Entry 2RAO (X-ray diffraction, 2.00 A resolution); this record covers chains A and C of the 4 polymer chains in the assembly.

== Chain A (and C) ==
Molecule: Hemoglobin subunit alpha-1/2
Source organism: Oryctolagus cuniculus
Notes: chain C of this document is another copy of the same molecule, construct and numbering; everything in this record applies to it too
UniProt: P01948 (HBA_RABIT); residues 1-141 here correspond to UniProt positions 2-142 (UniProt number = residue number + 1)
Amino-acid sequence (141 residues; row label = number of the first residue in the row):
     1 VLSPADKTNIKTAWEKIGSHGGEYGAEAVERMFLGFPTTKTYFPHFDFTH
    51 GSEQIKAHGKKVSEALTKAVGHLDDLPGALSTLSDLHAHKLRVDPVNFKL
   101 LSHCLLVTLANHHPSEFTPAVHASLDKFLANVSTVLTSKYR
UniProt features mapped onto this chain:
  - binding site (O2): His58
  - binding site (heme b): His87
  - modified residue: Ser3 (Phosphoserine), Lys7 (N6-succinyllysine), Thr8 (Phosphothreonine), Lys11 (N6-succinyllysine), Lys16 (N6-acetyllysine), Tyr24 (Phosphotyrosine), Lys40 (N6-succinyllysine), Ser102 (Phosphoserine), Thr108 (Phosphothreonine), Ser124 (Phosphoserine), Thr134 (Phosphothreonine), Thr137 (Phosphothreonine), Ser138 (Phosphoserine)
Ion coordination: heme Fe: His87 (together with oxygen molecule)
Small-molecule neighbours: heme / oxygen molecule: Met32, Thr39, Tyr42, Phe43, His45, Phe46, His58, Lys61, Val62, Ala65, Leu66, Leu83, Leu86, His87, Leu91, Val93, Asn97, Phe98, Leu101, Val132, Leu136

== Interface between chain A and chain C ==
Pairs across the interface (14; chain A residue first):
  Val1(A) - Val135(C)  hydrophobic
  Val1(A) - Ser138(C)
  Val1(A) - Lys139(C)
  Val1(A) - Tyr140(C)
  Ser3(A) - Tyr140(C)
  Pro4(A) - Tyr140(C)
  Lys127(A) - Lys139(C)  hydrogen bond (side chain-backbone)
  Ser138(A) - Val1(C)
  Lys139(A) - Val1(C)
  Lys139(A) - Lys127(C)  hydrogen bond (backbone-side chain)
  Tyr140(A) - Val1(C)  hydrophobic
  Tyr140(A) - Leu2(C)
  Tyr140(A) - Ser3(C)
  Tyr140(A) - Pro4(C)
Other interface residues (no listed pair), chain A (13 interface residues in all): Leu2, Asp6, Pro77, Thr134, Val135, Arg141
Other interface residues (no listed pair), chain C (13 interface residues in all): Asp6, Pro77, Thr134, Arg141

== Overview ==
Chain A and chain C each contribute 13 residues to their interface, with 2 hydrogen bonds. Its one
hydrogen-bonded contact is Lys127(A)-Lys139(C). Chain A binds heme / oxygen molecule. UniProt lists O2-binding
residue His58(A) and heme b-binding residue His87(A) on chain A.
Both chains are Hemoglobin subunit alpha-1/2 (Oryctolagus cuniculus). Entry 2RAO (X ray crystal structure of
rabbit hemoglobin (oxy form) at 2.0 angstrom resolution) was determined by X-ray diffraction.
